PDB entry 1LQS | X-ray diffraction, 2.70 A resolution | chains R and M of the 4 polymer chains in the assembly

[Chain R]
Name: Interleukin-10 receptor alpha chain
Source organism: Homo sapiens
Notes: fragment: extracellular domain, residues 22-235
Reference sequence: Q13651 (I10R1_HUMAN); residues 1-214 here correspond to UniProt positions 22-235 (UniProt number = residue number + 21)
Sequence (214 residues; each row starts with the number of its first residue):
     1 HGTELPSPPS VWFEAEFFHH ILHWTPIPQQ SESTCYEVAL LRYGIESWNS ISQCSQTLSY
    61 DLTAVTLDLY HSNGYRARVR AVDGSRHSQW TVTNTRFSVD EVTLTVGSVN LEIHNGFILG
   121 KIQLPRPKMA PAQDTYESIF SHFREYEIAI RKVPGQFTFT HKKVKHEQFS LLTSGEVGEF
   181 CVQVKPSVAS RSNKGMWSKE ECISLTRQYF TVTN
Unresolved in the structure: 1, 209-214
Sequence notes: engineered mutation Gln29 (Asn50 in Q13651), Gln53 (Asn74 in Q13651), Gln89 (Asn110 in Q13651), Gln133 (Asn154 in Q13651), Gln156 (Asn177 in Q13651), Gln168 (Asn189 in Q13651)
Disulfide bonds: Cys35-Cys54, Cys181-Cys202
Reported in the primary citation:
  - conformationally variable residues (side-chain flip): Tyr43, Arg76, Arg96

[Chain M]
Name: Interleukin-10-like protein
Source organism: Human herpesvirus 5
Reference sequence: P17150 (IL10H_HCMVA); the construct has insertions or renumbered stretches relative to UniProt, so the offset changes along the chain: -6 to 13 = UniProt 27-46; 16-38 = UniProt 47-69; 40-52 = UniProt 70-82; 56-112 = UniProt 83-139; 1 more segments
Sequence (157 residues; numbered -6 to 158; 8 numbers in that range are skipped by the numbering (no residue carries them; nothing is unmodelled there); the number before each row is that of its first residue; numbers below 1 keep their minus sign (Ser-6 is residue -6)):
    -6 SEEAKPATTT TIKNTKPQCR
    16 PEDYATRLQD LRVTFHRVKP TLQ
    40 REDDYSVWLD GTV
    56 VKGCWGCSVM DWLLRRYLEI VFPAGDHVYP GLKTELHSMR STLESIYKDM RQCPLLG
   114 C
   116 GDKSVISRLS QEAERKSDNG TRKGLSELDT LFSRLEEYLH SRK
Unresolved in the structure: -6 to 7, 158
Disulfide bonds: Cys12-Cys108, Cys62-Cys114
Residues lining bound ligands: N-acetylglucosamine (NAG; 2-acetamido-2-deoxy-beta-D-glucopyranose): Glu129, Ser132, Asp133, Asn134

[Interface between chain R and chain M]
Pairs across the interface (11; chain R residue first):
  Asn73(R) - Arg149(M)  hydrogen bond
  Arg96(R) - Ser141(M)  hydrogen bond (side chain-backbone)
  Arg96(R) - Glu142(M)
  Arg96(R) - Asp144(M)  salt bridge
  Arg96(R) - Thr145(M)  hydrogen bond
  Asp100(R) - Asp144(M)
  His142(R) - His155(M)  hydrogen bond
  Phe143(R) - Glu151(M)
  Phe143(R) - His155(M)
  Ser190(R) - Glu151(M)  hydrogen bond
  Arg191(R) - Ser148(M)
From the paper, about this interface:
  - specific contacts: Asn73(R)-Arg149(M) (hydrogen bond), Ser141(M)-Arg96(R) (backbone contact), Thr145(M)-Arg96(R) (hydrogen bond)

[In short]
Chain R and chain M form an interface of 7 and 8 residues respectively, with 5 hydrogen bonds and 1 salt
bridge. Polar contacts include Arg96(R)-Asp144(M), Asn73(R)-Arg149(M) and Arg96(R)-Ser141(M). The paper
describes hydrogen bonds between Asn73(R) and Arg149(M) and Thr145(M) and Arg96(R); a backbone contact between
Ser141(M) and Arg96(R). The paper reports conformational variability at Tyr43(R), Arg76(R) and Arg96(R).
Chain R is Interleukin-10 receptor alpha chain (Homo sapiens) and chain M is Interleukin-10-like protein
(Human herpesvirus 5); the structure, Crystal structure of human cytomegalovirus il-10 bound to soluble human
il-10R1, was determined by X-ray diffraction.
